4HED - chain A; structure by X-ray diffraction, 1.62 A resolution.

[Chain A]
Protein: Uncharacterized protein
Source organism: Danio rerio
UniProt: F1Q6N2 (F1Q6N2_DANRE); residues 1-81 here correspond to UniProt positions 35-115 (UniProt number = residue number + 34)
Sequence (81 residues; each row starts with the number of its first residue):
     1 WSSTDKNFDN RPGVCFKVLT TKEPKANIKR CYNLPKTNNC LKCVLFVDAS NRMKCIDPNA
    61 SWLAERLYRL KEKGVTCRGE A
Not modelled in the structure: 1-11
Disulfide bonds: Cys15-Cys40, Cys31-Cys77, Cys43-Cys55

[Overview]
Chain A is Uncharacterized protein (Danio rerio); the structure, Zebrafish chemokine CXL1, was determined by
X-ray diffraction (same publication as 4HCS).
